Entry 6BFK (X-ray diffraction, 1.75 A resolution); this record covers chains A and C of the 3 polymer chains in the assembly.

== Chain A ==
Molecule: Caspase-3
Source organism: Homo sapiens
Notes: EC 3.4.22.56
UniProt: P42574 (CASP3_HUMAN); residue numbers follow UniProt; this construct covers 1-175
Chain sequence (175 residues; row label = number of the first residue in the row):
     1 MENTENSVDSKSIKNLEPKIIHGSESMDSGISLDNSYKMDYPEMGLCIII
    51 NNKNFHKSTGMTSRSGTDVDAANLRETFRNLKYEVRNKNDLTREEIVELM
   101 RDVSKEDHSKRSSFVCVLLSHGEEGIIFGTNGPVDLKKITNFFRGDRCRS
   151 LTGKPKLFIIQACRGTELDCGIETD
Not modelled in the structure: 1-28, 172-175
Swiss-Prot annotation at these positions:
  - active site: His121, Cys163
  - modified residue: Met1 (N-acetylmethionine), Lys11 (N6-acetyllysine), Ser26 (Phosphoserine), Cys163 (S-nitrosocysteine)
Ion coordination: Na+ site 1: Ile160, Ala162 (shared with Ser198(C) of chain C); Na+ site 2: Gln161 (shared with Trp206(C) of chain C)
Reported in the primary citation:
  - post-translational modification sites: Ser150, Thr152, Thr174 (citing earlier work)
  - allosteric site: Ser150 (citing earlier work)
  - allosteric site: Thr152
  - catalytic residues: His121, Cys163 (citing earlier work)

== Chain C ==
Molecule: Caspase-3
Source organism: Homo sapiens
Notes: EC 3.4.22.56
UniProt: P42574 (CASP3_HUMAN); residues 176-277 here = UniProt positions 176-277
Chain sequence (103 residues; row label = number of the first residue in the row):
   176 SGVDDDMACHKIPVEADFLYAYSTAPGYYSWRNSKDGSWFIQSLCAMLKQ
   226 YADKLEFMHILTRVNRKVAAEFESFSFDATFHAKKQIPCIVSMLTKELYF
   276 YHH
Not modelled in the structure: 176-184
Construct notes: engineered mutation Ala245 (Thr in P42574); expression tag (278)
Swiss-Prot annotation at these positions:
  - modified residue: Arg207 (Microbial infection: ADP-riboxanated arginine)
Ion coordination: Na+ site 1 near Asp192 (its only coordinating residue here); Na+ site 2: Ser198 (shared with Ile160(A), Ala162(A) of chain A); Na+ site 3: Trp206 (shared with Gln161(A) of chain A)
Reported in the primary citation:
  - post-translational modification sites: Ser249 (proposed by the authors, not directly observed)

== How chain A and chain C interact ==
Residue-residue contacts - 104 pairs, chain A then chain C:
  Asp34(A) with Lys271(C)
  Asn35(A) with Lys271(C); Glu272(C), hydrogen bond (backbone-backbone)
  Ser36(A) with Lys271(C); Glu272(C); Tyr274(C)
  Tyr37(A) with Asp192(C), hydrogen bond; Leu269(C); Thr270(C), hydrogen bond (side chain-backbone); Lys271(C); Glu272(C), hydrogen bond (backbone-backbone)
  Met39(A) with Leu273(C), hydrophobic; Tyr274(C)
  Asp40(A) with His277(C)
  Met44(A) with Phe275(C)
  Arg64(A) with Arg207(C)
  Ser65(A) with Arg207(C), hydrogen bond (backbone-side chain); Asn208(C); Ser209(C)
  Gly66(A) with Asn208(C); Ser209(C); Gly212(C)
  Val69(A) with Lys210(C); Asp211(C)
  Asp70(A) with Gly212(C); Ser213(C), hydrogen bond; Ile216(C)
  Asn73(A) with Cys220(C); Lys224(C), hydrogen bond
  Leu74(A) with Ile216(C), hydrophobic; Cys220(C), hydrophobic
  Thr77(A) with Cys220(C); Leu223(C); Lys224(C), hydrogen bond
  Phe78(A) with Leu223(C), hydrophobic
  Leu81(A) with Ala227(C), hydrophobic
  Tyr83(A) with Phe275(C)
  Glu124(A) with Pro201(C); Gly202(C), hydrogen bond (side chain-backbone)
  Lys137(A) with Glu190(C), salt bridge
  Thr140(A) with Phe193(C); Tyr195(C)
  Phe143(A) with Phe193(C)
  Arg144(A) with Val189(C); Phe193(C)
  Gly145(A) with Val189(C), hydrogen bond (backbone-backbone)
  Asp146(A) with Val189(C)
  Thr152(A) with Ile187(C)
  Gly153(A) with Ile187(C); Asp192(C)
  Lys154(A) with Asp192(C)
  Pro155(A) with Asp192(C); Leu273(C), hydrophobic
  Lys156(A) with Ala191(C); Asp192(C), hydrogen bond (backbone-backbone); Phe193(C); Leu194(C), hydrogen bond (backbone-backbone)
  Leu157(A) with Leu194(C); Phe232(C), hydrophobic; Leu273(C), hydrophobic
  Phe158(A) with Phe193(C), hydrophobic; Leu194(C), hydrogen bond (backbone-backbone); Tyr195(C); Ala196(C), hydrogen bond (backbone-backbone)
  Ile159(A) with Ala196(C); Phe215(C), hydrophobic; Leu219(C), hydrophobic
  Ile160(A) with Ala196(C), hydrogen bond (backbone-backbone); Tyr197(C), hydrophobic; Ser198(C), hydrogen bond (backbone-backbone)
  Gln161(A) with Ser198(C), hydrogen bond; Ser205(C), hydrogen bond; Trp206(C); Ser213(C), hydrogen bond; Phe215(C)
  Ala162(A) with Ser198(C); Ser205(C)
  Cys163(A) with Tyr203(C); Tyr204(C), hydrophobic; Ser205(C), hydrogen bond (side chain-backbone)
  Arg164(A) with Tyr197(C); Thr199(C), hydrogen bond (side chain-backbone); Ala200(C); Pro201(C); Gly202(C), hydrogen bond (backbone-backbone); Tyr203(C), hydrogen bond (backbone-backbone); Cys264(C)
  Gly165(A) with Gly202(C); Tyr203(C); Tyr204(C)
  Thr166(A) with Gly202(C), hydrogen bond (backbone-backbone); Tyr204(C)
  Glu167(A) with Gly202(C), hydrogen bond (backbone-backbone); Tyr203(C); Tyr204(C), hydrogen bond (backbone-backbone)
  Leu168(A) with Tyr203(C); Tyr204(C), hydrophobic; Trp206(C), hydrophobic; Thr255(C)
  Asp169(A) with Tyr203(C); Lys259(C); Lys260(C), hydrogen bond (backbone-backbone)
  Cys170(A) with Ala258(C)
  Gly171(A) with Lys260(C)
Interface residues without a listed pair, chain A (50 interface residues in all): Ser63, Thr67, Leu119, Leu136, Asn141
Interface residues without a listed pair, chain C (50 interface residues in all): Gln217, Phe256, Tyr276

== Summary ==
The chain A/chain C interface involves 50 residues from each chain, with 27 hydrogen bonds and 1 salt bridge.
Polar pairs include Lys137(A)-Glu190(C), Tyr37(A)-Asp192(C) and Tyr37(A)-Thr270(C). Curated annotation
(UniProt) lists active-site residues His121(A) and Cys163(A) on chain A. The paper reports catalytic residues
His121(A) and Cys163(A); an allosteric site at Ser150(A) and Thr152(A).
Chain A is Caspase-3 and chain C is Caspase-3, both from Homo sapiens; the structure, Caspase-3 Mutant- T245A,
was determined by X-ray diffraction together with 6BDV, 6BFJ, 6BFL, 6BFO, 6BG0, 6BG1 and 7 further entries
from the same study.
